PDB entry 8RMC | electron microscopy, 2.26 A resolution | chains A and E of the 9 polymer chains in the assembly

== Chain A (and E) ==
Molecule: Isoform Mitochondrial of Cysteine desulfurase
Source organism: Homo sapiens
Notes: EC 2.8.1.7; chain E of this document is another copy of the same molecule, construct and numbering; everything in this record applies to it too
UniProtKB: Q9Y697 (NFS1_HUMAN); numbering as in UniProt (aligned over 56-457)
Amino-acid sequence (404 residues; row label = number of the first residue in the row):
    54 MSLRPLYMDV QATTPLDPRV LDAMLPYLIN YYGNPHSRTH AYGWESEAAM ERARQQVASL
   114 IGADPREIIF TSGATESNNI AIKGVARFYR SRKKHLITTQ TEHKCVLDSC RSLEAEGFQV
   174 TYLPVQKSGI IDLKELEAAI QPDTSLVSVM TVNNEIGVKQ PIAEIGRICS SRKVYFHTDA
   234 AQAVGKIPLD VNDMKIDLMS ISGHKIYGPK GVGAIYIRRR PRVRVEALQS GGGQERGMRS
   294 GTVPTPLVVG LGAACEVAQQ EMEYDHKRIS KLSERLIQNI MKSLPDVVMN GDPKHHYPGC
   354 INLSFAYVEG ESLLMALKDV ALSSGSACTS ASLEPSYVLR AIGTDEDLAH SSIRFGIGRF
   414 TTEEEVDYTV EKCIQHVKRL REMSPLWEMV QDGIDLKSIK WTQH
Disordered / not traced: 54-55
Differences from the reference sequence: initiating methionine (54); expression tag (55)
Modified / non-standard residues: Lys-258 ((2S)-2-amino-6-[[3-hydroxy-2-methyl-5-(phosphonooxymethyl)pyridin-4-yl]methylideneamino]hexanoic acid; LLP)
Swiss-Prot annotation at these positions:
  - active site: Cys-381 (Cysteine persulfide intermediate)
  - binding site (pyridoxal 5'-phosphate): Ala-127, Thr-128, Gln-235, Ser-255, His-257, Thr-295
  - binding site ([2Fe-2S] cluster): Cys-381
  - binding site (Zn(2+)): Cys-381
  - modified residue: Lys-258 (N6-(pyridoxal phosphate)lysine), Cys-381 (Cysteine persulfide)
  - natural variant: Arg-72 (R72Q: In COXPD52)
Metal / ion sites: Fe2+: Cys-381 (shared with 3 residues of chain D)
Reported in the primary citation:
  - Fe2+ coordination: Cys-381
  - mutagenesis - R271A/R272A/R273A/R275A/R277A: abolished catalytic activity

== Interface between chain A and chain E ==
Residue-residue contacts (90; chain A residue first):
  Arg-57(A) / Asn-83(E)
  Arg-57(A) / Tyr-84(E)
  Arg-57(A) / Tyr-95(E)
  Arg-57(A) / Glu-98(E)  salt bridge
  Pro-58(A) / Tyr-95(E)  hydrogen bond (backbone-side chain)
  Tyr-60(A) / Tyr-85(E)
  Tyr-60(A) / Tyr-95(E)  hydrophobic
  Asp-62(A) / Ser-90(E)
  Asp-62(A) / His-93(E)  salt bridge
  Ala-65(A) / Asn-87(E)  hydrogen bond (backbone-side chain)
  Ala-65(A) / Ser-90(E)
  Thr-66(A) / Tyr-85(E)
  Thr-66(A) / Gly-86(E)
  Thr-66(A) / Asn-87(E)
  Pro-68(A) / Tyr-85(E)  hydrophobic
  Leu-69(A) / Leu-81(E)
  Leu-81(A) / Leu-69(E)
  Asn-83(A) / Arg-57(E)
  Tyr-84(A) / Arg-57(E)
  Tyr-85(A) / Tyr-60(E)
  Tyr-85(A) / Thr-66(E)
  Tyr-85(A) / Pro-68(E)  hydrophobic
  Tyr-85(A) / Lys-263(E)  hydrogen bond (backbone-side chain)
  Gly-86(A) / Thr-66(E)
  Gly-86(A) / Lys-263(E)
  Asn-87(A) / Ala-65(E)  hydrogen bond (side chain-backbone)
  Asn-87(A) / Thr-66(E)
  Ser-90(A) / Asp-62(E)
  Ser-90(A) / Ala-65(E)
  Arg-91(A) / Thr-382(E)  hydrogen bond (side chain-backbone)
  Arg-91(A) / Ala-384(E)
  Thr-92(A) / Leu-367(E)
  Thr-92(A) / Leu-375(E)  hydrogen bond (side chain-backbone)
  His-93(A) / Asp-62(E)  salt bridge
  His-93(A) / Ala-374(E)
  His-93(A) / Leu-375(E)
  Tyr-95(A) / Arg-57(E)
  Tyr-95(A) / Pro-58(E)  hydrogen bond (side chain-backbone)
  Tyr-95(A) / Tyr-60(E)  hydrophobic
  Glu-98(A) / Arg-57(E)  salt bridge
  Ser-125(A) / Ser-125(E)
  Ser-125(A) / Arg-292(E)  hydrogen bond
  Thr-128(A) / Gln-282(E)
  Thr-128(A) / Ser-283(E)
  Thr-128(A) / Ser-293(E)
  Thr-128(A) / Gly-294(E)
  Glu-129(A) / Gln-282(E)
  Asn-132(A) / Leu-281(E)
  Asn-132(A) / Gln-282(E)
  Asn-132(A) / Ser-283(E)  hydrogen bond (side chain-backbone)
  Lys-136(A) / Leu-281(E)  hydrogen bond (side chain-backbone)
  Lys-136(A) / Ser-283(E)  hydrogen bond
  Lys-157(A) / Gly-284(E)
  Cys-158(A) / Ser-283(E)
  Cys-158(A) / Gly-284(E)
  Asp-161(A) / Ser-283(E)
  Asp-161(A) / Gly-284(E)  hydrogen bond (side chain-backbone)
  Ser-162(A) / Ser-283(E)
  Ser-165(A) / Ser-283(E)
  His-257(A) / Thr-295(E)
  Lys-258(A) / Thr-295(E)
  Lys-263(A) / Tyr-85(E)  hydrogen bond (side chain-backbone)
  Lys-263(A) / Gly-86(E)
  Gly-264(A) / Pro-297(E)
  Leu-281(A) / Asn-132(E)
  Leu-281(A) / Lys-136(E)  hydrogen bond (backbone-side chain)
  Gln-282(A) / Thr-128(E)
  Gln-282(A) / Glu-129(E)
  Gln-282(A) / Asn-132(E)
  Ser-283(A) / Thr-128(E)
  Ser-283(A) / Asn-132(E)  hydrogen bond (backbone-side chain)
  Ser-283(A) / Lys-136(E)  hydrogen bond
  Ser-283(A) / Asp-161(E)
  Ser-283(A) / Ser-162(E)
  Ser-283(A) / Ser-165(E)
  Gly-284(A) / Cys-158(E)
  Gly-284(A) / Asp-161(E)  hydrogen bond (backbone-side chain)
  Arg-292(A) / Ser-125(E)  hydrogen bond
  Ser-293(A) / Thr-128(E)
  Gly-294(A) / Thr-128(E)
  Thr-295(A) / His-257(E)
  Thr-295(A) / Lys-258(E)
  Pro-297(A) / Gly-264(E)
  Leu-300(A) / Leu-300(E)  hydrophobic
  Leu-367(A) / Thr-92(E)
  Ala-374(A) / His-93(E)
  Leu-375(A) / Thr-92(E)  hydrogen bond (backbone-side chain)
  Leu-375(A) / His-93(E)
  Thr-382(A) / Arg-91(E)  hydrogen bond (backbone-side chain)
  Ala-384(A) / Arg-91(E)
Other interface residues (no listed pair), chain A (59 interface residues in all): Leu-59, Thr-67, Leu-74, Leu-78, Ile-82, Ala-94, Gly-285, Thr-298, Pro-299, Ser-383
Other interface residues (no listed pair), chain E (60 interface residues in all): Leu-59, Thr-67, Leu-74, Leu-78, Ile-82, Ala-94, Lys-157, Gly-285, Thr-298, Pro-299, Ser-376, Ser-383

== Overview ==
59 residues of chain A and 60 residues of chain E are in contact, with 20 hydrogen bonds and 4 salt bridges.
Polar pairs include Arg-57(A)/Glu-98(E), Asp-62(A)/His-93(E) and Pro-58(A)/Tyr-95(E). The paper reports that
R271A/R272A/R273A/R275A/R277A of chain A abolish catalytic activity; Fe2+ coordination by Cys-381(A).
Both chains are Isoform Mitochondrial of Cysteine desulfurase (Homo sapiens). Entry 8RMC (Structure of the
FDX2-bound core ISC complex (proximal conformation)) was determined by electron microscopy together with 8RMD,
8RME, 8RMF and 8RMG from the same study.
